PDB entry 5YBI | X-ray diffraction, 2.27 A resolution | chain A

Chain A:
Name: Probable ATP synthase SpaL/MxiB
From: Shigella flexneri
Notes: EC 3.6.3.14
UniProt: P0A1C1 (SPAL_SHIFL); residue numbers follow UniProt; this construct covers 84-430
Sequence (368 residues; each row starts with the number of its first residue; note: 84 numbers in that range are skipped by the numbering (no residue carries them; nothing is unmodelled there); numbers below 1 keep their minus sign (Mse-21 is residue -21)):
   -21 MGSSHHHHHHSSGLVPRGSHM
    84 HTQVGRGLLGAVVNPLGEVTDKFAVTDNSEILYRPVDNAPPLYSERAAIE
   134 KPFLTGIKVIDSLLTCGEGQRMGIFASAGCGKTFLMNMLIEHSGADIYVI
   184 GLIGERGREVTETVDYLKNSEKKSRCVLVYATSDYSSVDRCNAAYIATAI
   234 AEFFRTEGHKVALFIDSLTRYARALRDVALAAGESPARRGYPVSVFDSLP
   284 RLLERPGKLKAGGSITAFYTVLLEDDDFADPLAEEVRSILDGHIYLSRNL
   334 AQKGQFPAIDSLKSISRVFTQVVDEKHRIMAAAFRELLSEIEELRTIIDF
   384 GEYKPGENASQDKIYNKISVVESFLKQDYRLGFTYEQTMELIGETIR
Unresolved in the structure: -21 to -4, 312, 381-392
Sequence notes: initiating methionine (-21); expression tag (-20 to -1)
Modified positions: Mse-21, Mse-1 (selenomethionine); Mse155, Mse169, Mse171, Mse363, Mse422 (selenomethionine; parent Met)
Covalent attachments: covalent link Mse-1-His84
Ion coordination: Mg2+ site 1 near Gly100 (its only coordinating residue here); Mg2+ site 2: Thr166 (together with AMP-PNP); Mg2+ site 3 near Ile233 (its only coordinating residue here)
Ligand contacts: AMP-PNP (ANP; phosphoaminophosphonic acid-adenylate ester): Ser160, Ala161, Gly162, Cys163, Gly164, Lys165, Thr166, Phe167, Mse171, Glu192, Glu195, Phe339, Pro340, Gln410, Asp411, Tyr412
Curated features (UniProtKB/Swiss-Prot):
  - binding site (ATP): Gly162 to Phe167
  - mutagenesis: Cys163 (C163V: No change in ATPase activity), Lys165 (K165A: Lack of ATPase activity. Mutant is unable to form external MxiH/SctF needles and to restore the invasion phenotype in a knockout strain), Phe167 (F167A: Decrease in ATPase activity), Glu188 (E188A: Lack of ATPase activity. Mutant is unable to form external MxiH/SctF needles and to restore the invasion phenotype in a knockout strain), Arg189 (R189A/E: Reduces oligomerization. Lack of ATPase activity. Abolishes invasion and hemolysis phenotype. Cannot secrete IpaC), Arg191 (R191A: Abolishes oligomerization. Lack of ATPase activity. Abolishes invasion and hemolysis phenotype. Cannot secrete IpaC; R191E: Abolishes oligomerization. Lack of ATPase activity ...), Asp249 (D249E: Lack of ATPase activity), Glu267 (E267A/R: Does not affect oligomerization. Exhibits ATPase activity levels similar to the monomeric form. Shows at or near wild-type levels of hemolysis and invasion. Increased IpaC secretion), Arg271 (R271A: Abolishes oligomerization. Exhibits ATPase activity levels similar to the wild-type monomeric form. Shows at or near wild-type levels of hemolysis and invasion ...), Arg272 (R272A: Abolishes oligomerization. Exhibits ATPase activity levels similar to the wild-type monomeric form. Shows severely attenuated levels of both invasion and hemolysis ...), Glu287 (E287A: Reduces oligomerization. Lack of ATPase activity. Exhibits moderate invasion and hemolysis levels. Low levels of secreted IpaC; E287R: Reduces oligomerization. Lack of ATPase activity ...), Leu305 (L305D/A/I: Lacks ATPase activity), 7 further mutagenesis entries in UniProt
What the authors report for this chain:
  - mutagenesis - K165A, L305A, L305D, L305I, R350A: abolished catalytic activity
  - catalytic residues: Arg350
  - mutagenesis - C163V: unchanged catalytic activity
  - mutagenesis - E307A, F311A, D313A: decreased catalytic activity

In short:
Chain A binds AMP-PNP. UniProt lists 6 ATP-binding residues and 19 mutagenesis sites. The paper reports the
catalytic residue Arg350; K165A, L305A and L305D, among others, abolish catalytic activity; 9 substitutions
were tested in all.
Chain A is Probable ATP synthase SpaL/MxiB (Shigella flexneri); the structure, Structure of the bacterial
pathogens ATPase with substrate AMPPNP, was determined by X-ray diffraction, deposited together with 5YBH and
5ZT1.
